PDB entry 6Z93 | X-ray diffraction, 1.50 A resolution | chain A

# Chain A
Molecule: TudS
Source organism: uncultured bacterium
UniProt: A0A2H4Z949 (A0A2H4Z949_9BACT); residues 1-158 here = UniProt positions 1-158
Sequence (166 residues; row label = number of the first residue in the row):
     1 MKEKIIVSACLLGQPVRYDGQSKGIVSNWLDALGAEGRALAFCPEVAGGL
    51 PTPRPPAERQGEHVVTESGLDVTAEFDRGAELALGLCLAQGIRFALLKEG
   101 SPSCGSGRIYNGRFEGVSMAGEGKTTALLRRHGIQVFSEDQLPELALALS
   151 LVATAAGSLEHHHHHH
Unresolved in the structure: 1-2, 155-166
Differences from the reference sequence: expression tag (159-166)
Metal / ion sites: 4Fe-4S cluster Fe: Cys10, Cys43, Cys104 (together with 1,2-ethanediol)
Ligand contacts: 4Fe-4S cluster (SF4): Ser8, Ala9, Cys10, Val16, Arg17, Phe42, Cys43, Pro44, Glu45, Arg54, Lys98, Ser101, Ser103, Cys104
Reported in the primary citation:
  - 4Fe-4S cluster coordination: Cys10, Cys43, Cys104
  - binding site for 1,2-ethanediol: Ser101
  - contacts within the chain: Glu45-Ser103 (hydrogen bond)
  - catalytic residues: Glu45, Ser101
  - mutagenesis - E45A, E45Q, S101A, S101C: abolished growth
  - mutagenesis - R17A, R17K, R17M, Y18A, Y18F, Y18L, E45D, K98A, K98L, S103A, S103T: unchanged growth
  - mutagenesis - S101T: unchanged growth in response to 4-thiouracil
  - mutagenesis - S101T: abolished growth in response to 2- thiouracil
  - mutagenesis - S103C: unchanged growth in response to 4- thiouracil
  - mutagenesis - S103C: abolished growth in response to 2-thiouracil

# Summary
Ligands of chain A: 4Fe-4S cluster. Cys10, Cys43 and Cys104 form the 4Fe-4S cluster Fe site. The paper reports
catalytic residues Glu45 and Ser101; E45A, E45Q and S101A, among others, abolish growth; 17 substitutions were
tested in all.
Chain A is TudS (uncultured bacterium); the structure, [4Fe-4S]-dependent thiouracil desulfidase TudS
(DUF523Vcz), was determined by X-ray diffraction together with 6Z92, 6Z94, 6Z96 and 6ZW9 from the same study.
